Entry 3SPL (X-ray diffraction, 2.10 A resolution); this record covers chains B and E of the 4 polymer chains in the assembly.

[Chain B]
Molecule: Aprataxin-like protein
Source organism: Schizosaccharomyces pombe
Reference sequence: O74859 (APTX_SCHPO); residue numbers follow UniProt; this construct covers 33-232
Sequence (204 residues; row label = number of the first residue in the row):
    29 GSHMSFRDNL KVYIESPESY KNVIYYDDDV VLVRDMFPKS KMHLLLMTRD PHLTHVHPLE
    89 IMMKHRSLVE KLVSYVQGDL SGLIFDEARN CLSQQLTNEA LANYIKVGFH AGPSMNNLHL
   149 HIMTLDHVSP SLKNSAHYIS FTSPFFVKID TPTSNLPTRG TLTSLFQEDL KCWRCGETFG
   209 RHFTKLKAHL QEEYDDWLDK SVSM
Not modelled in the structure: 29-32
Differences from the reference sequence: expression tag (29-32); engineered mutation Ala-130 (Cys in O74859)
Ion coordination: Zn2+: Cys-200, Cys-203, His-217, Glu-221
Small-molecule neighbours: adenosine monophosphate (AMP): Asn-37, Leu-38, Tyr-41, Arg-62, Asp-63, Met-64, Phe-65, Lys-67, His-71, Leu-73, His-138, Pro-141, Ser-142, Met-143, His-147, His-149, Phe-169
Swiss-Prot annotation at these positions:
  - region (Interaction with DNA): Asp-63 to Lys-67, His-138 to His-149, Lys-161 to His-165, Arg-209 to Thr-212
  - active site: His-147 (Nucleophile)
  - binding site (Zn(2+)): Cys-200, Cys-203, His-217, Glu-221
  - site: Tyr-41 (Interaction with DNA)
What the authors report for this chain:
  - binding site for the 15-nt DNA strand (chain E): Phe-34, Phe-65, Lys-67, Lys-161, His-165
  - mutagenesis - F34A: decreased binding to the 15-nt DNA strand (chain E)
  - binding site for the 17-nt DNA strand: Arg-209, Phe-211, Thr-212
  - binding site for adenosine monophosphate: His-71, His-147, His-149
  - catalytic residues: His-138 (proposed by the authors, not directly observed)
  - catalytic residues: His-147

[Chain E]
Molecule: 15-nt DNA strand
Sequence (15 nucleotides; numbered 1 to 15; the number before each row is that of its first residue):
     1 TATTCCGATA GTGAC
Not modelled in the structure: 15

[Interface between chain B and chain E]
Residue-residue contacts (7):
  Phe-34(B) / DA14(E)  base contact
  Arg-209(B) / DA8(E)  sugar contact
  Arg-209(B) / DT9(E)  salt bridge to the phosphate
  His-210(B) / DA8(E)  phosphate contact
  Phe-211(B) / DA8(E)  hydrogen bond to the phosphate
  Thr-212(B) / DG7(E)  sugar contact
  Thr-212(B) / DA8(E)  hydrogen bond to the phosphate
Other interface residues (no listed pair), chain B (6 interface residues in all): Ser-163

[In short]
6 residues of chain B face 4 of chain E across their interface; the contacts include 2 hydrogen bonds and 1
salt bridge. Among the polar pairs are Phe-211(B)/DA8(E), Thr-212(B)/DA8(E) and Arg-209(B)/DT9(E). The paper
reports catalytic residues His-138(B) and His-147(B); F34A of chain B reduces binding to the 15-nt DNA strand
(chain E).
Chain B is Aprataxin-like protein (Schizosaccharomyces pombe) and chain E is a 15-nt DNA strand; the
structure, Crystal structure of aprataxin ortholog Hnt3 in complex with DNA and AMP, was determined by X-ray
diffraction, deposited together with 3SP4 and 3SPD.
